PDB entry 5KLF | X-ray diffraction, 1.80 A resolution | chain A

[Chain A]
Name: Carbohydrate binding module E1
Organism: uncultured bacterium
UniProtKB: A0A0R5P8X1 (A0A0R5P8X1_9BACT); residues 5-97 here correspond to UniProt positions 1-93 (UniProt number = residue number - 4)
Amino-acid sequence (97 residues; each row starts with the number of its first residue):
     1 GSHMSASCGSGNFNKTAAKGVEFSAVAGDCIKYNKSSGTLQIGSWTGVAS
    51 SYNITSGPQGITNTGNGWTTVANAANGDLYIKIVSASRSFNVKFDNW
Disordered / not traced: 1-5
Construct notes: expression tag (1-4)
Disulfide bonds: Cys8-Cys30
Ion coordination: Gd ion site 1 near Glu22 (its only coordinating residue here); Gd ion site 2 near Ser56 (its only coordinating residue here); Gd ion site 3 near Asp78 (its only coordinating residue here); Gd ion site 4 near Ser87 (its only coordinating residue here)

[Overview]
Chain A is Carbohydrate binding module E1 (uncultured bacterium); the structure, Structure of CBM_E1, a novel
carbohydrate-binding module found by sugar cane soil metagenome, complexed with cellopentaose ..., was
determined by X-ray diffraction together with 5KLC and 5KLE from the same study.
